PDB entry 7LOX | X-ray diffraction, 3.20 A resolution | chains A and B of the 3 polymer chains in the assembly

[Chain A (and B)]
Protein: Agmatinase
Source organism: Escherichia coli
Notes: EC 3.5.3.11; chain B of this document is another copy of the same molecule, construct and numbering; everything in this record applies to it too
UniProtKB: A0A4S5B4F2 (A0A4S5B4F2_ECOLI); residues 1-306 here = UniProt positions 1-306
Sequence (306 residues; each row starts with the number of its first residue):
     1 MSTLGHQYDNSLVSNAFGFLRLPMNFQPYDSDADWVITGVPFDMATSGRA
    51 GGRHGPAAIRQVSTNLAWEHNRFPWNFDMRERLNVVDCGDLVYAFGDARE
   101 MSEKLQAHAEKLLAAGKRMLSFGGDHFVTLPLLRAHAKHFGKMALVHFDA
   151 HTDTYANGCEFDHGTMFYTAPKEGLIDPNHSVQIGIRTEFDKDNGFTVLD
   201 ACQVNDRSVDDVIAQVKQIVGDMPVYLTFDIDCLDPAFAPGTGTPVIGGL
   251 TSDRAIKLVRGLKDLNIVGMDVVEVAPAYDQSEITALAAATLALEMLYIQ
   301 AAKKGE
Not modelled in the structure: 1-14, 44-49, 305-306 (chain B: 1-15, 44-50, 306)
Bound ions: Mn2+ site 1: His126, Asp149, Asp153, Asp230 (together with guanidine); Mn2+ site 2: Asp149, His151, Asp230, Asp232 (together with guanidine)
Small-molecule neighbours:
  - guanidine (GAI), molecule 1: His126, Asp149, His151, Asp153, His163, Gly164, Asp230, Asp232, Thr244, Glu274
  - guanidine (GAI), molecule 2: His151, Thr152, Asp153, Thr154, Tyr155, Gly164, Thr188, Glu189
Reported in the primary citation:
  - Mn2+ coordination: His126, Asp149, His151, Asp153, Asp230, Asp232
  - binding site for guanidine: His126, Asp153, His163, Asp230, Asp232, Glu274
  - conformationally variable residues (side-chain flip): His163
  - catalytic residues: Asp153, His163, Glu274 (proposed by the authors, not directly observed)
  - mutagenesis - T154I/Y155N/A156T/N157P: decreased catalytic activity on agmatine
  - mutagenesis - T188D/E189V, T188D/E189V/F190DEL: decreased catalytic activity
  - specificity-determining residues: Trp68, Tyr155 (from molecular simulation)

[Chain A / chain B interface]
Residue-residue contacts - 33 pairs, chain A then chain B:
  Asn65(A) with Pro245(B)
  Trp68(A) with Thr188(B)
  Glu69(A) with Thr188(B); Glu189(B), hydrogen bond (side chain-backbone)
  His70(A) with Glu189(B), hydrogen bond (backbone-side chain)
  Asn71(A) with Glu189(B), hydrogen bond (backbone-side chain)
  Arg72(A) with Arg187(B), hydrogen bond (side chain-backbone); Thr188(B)
  Phe73(A) with Ile186(B); Arg187(B); Thr188(B); Glu189(B); Asp200(B)
  Asn76(A) with Lys192(B)
  Ala237(A) with Ala237(B)
  Phe238(A) with Asp235(B); Ala237(B), hydrophobic
  Ser252(A) with Asp235(B), hydrogen bond; Ile247(B); Gly248(B), hydrogen bond (side chain-backbone)
  Asp253(A) with Asn205(B); Gly248(B)
  Lys257(A) with Cys202(B); Asp206(B), salt bridge
  Arg260(A) with Cys202(B)
  Gln281(A) with Gln281(B)
  Ser282(A) with Tyr279(B), hydrogen bond (side chain-backbone); Gln281(B), hydrogen bond
  Ile284(A) with Pro236(B)
  Leu287(A) with Pro245(B); Ile247(B), hydrophobic
  Ala288(A) with Ile247(B), hydrophobic
  Thr291(A) with Ile247(B)
Also at the interface, not in a pair above, chain A (21 interface residues in all): Ile256
Also at the interface, not in a pair above, chain B (24 interface residues in all): His151, Phe190, Phe238, Pro240, Gly243, Thr244, Val246

[In short]
21 residues of chain A and 24 residues of chain B are in contact, with 8 hydrogen bonds and 1 salt bridge.
Polar pairs include Lys257(A)-Asp206(B), Glu69(A)-Glu189(B) and His70(A)-Glu189(B). Ligands of chain A:
guanidine. From the paper: catalytic residues Asp153(A), His163(A) and Glu274(A); T188D/E189V and
T188D/E189V/F190DEL of chain A reduce catalytic activity.
Both chains are Agmatinase (Escherichia coli). Entry 7LOX (The structure of Agmatinase from E. Coli at 3.2 A
displaying guanidine in the active site) was determined by X-ray diffraction (same publication as 7LOL).
